2OWZ - chain A; structure by X-ray diffraction, 2.18 A resolution.

Chain A:
Protein: Fructose-1,6-bisphosphatase
From: Escherichia coli
Notes: EC 3.1.3.11
UniProt: P0A993 (F16P_ECOLI); residue numbers follow UniProt; this construct covers 1-332
Chain sequence (332 residues; each row starts with the number of its first residue):
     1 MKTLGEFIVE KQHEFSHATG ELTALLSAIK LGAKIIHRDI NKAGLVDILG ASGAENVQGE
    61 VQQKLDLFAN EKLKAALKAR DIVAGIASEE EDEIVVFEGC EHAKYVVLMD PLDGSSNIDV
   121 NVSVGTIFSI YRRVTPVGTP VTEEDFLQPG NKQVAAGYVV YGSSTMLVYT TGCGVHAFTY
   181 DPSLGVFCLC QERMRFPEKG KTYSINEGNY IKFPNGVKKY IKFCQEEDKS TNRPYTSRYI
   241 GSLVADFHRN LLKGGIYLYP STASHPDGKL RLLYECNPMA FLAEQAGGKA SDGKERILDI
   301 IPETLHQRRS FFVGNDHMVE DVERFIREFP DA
Unresolved in the structure: 46-62
Differences from the reference sequence: modified residue (1, 109, 166, 194, 279, 318)
Modified / non-standard residues: Mse-1, Mse-109, Mse-166, Mse-194, Mse-279, Mse-318 (selenomethionine; parent Met)
Ligand contacts: 6-O-phosphono-beta-D-fructofuranose (F6P): Asp-113, Gly-114, Ser-115, Asn-206, Arg-238, Tyr-239, Gly-241, Ser-242, Leu-243, Tyr-257, Tyr-259, Lys-269, Leu-270, Glu-275
Swiss-Prot annotation at these positions:
  - binding site (citrate): Thr-3 to Gly-5, Lys-30, Phe-187
  - binding site (phosphoenolpyruvate): Thr-3 to Gly-5, Lys-30
  - binding site (AMP): Thr-19 to Thr-23, Lys-104, Tyr-105
  - binding site (Mg(2+)): Glu-89, Asp-110, Leu-112, Asp-113, Glu-275
  - binding site (substrate): Asp-113 to Ser-116, Asn-206, Tyr-239, Tyr-257 to Tyr-259, Lys-269
  - binding site (beta-D-glucose 6-phosphate): Lys-222, Gln-225

In short:
Ligands of chain A: 6-O-phosphono-beta-D-fructofuranose. From UniProt: 5 citrate-binding residues, 4
phosphoenolpyruvate-binding residues, 7 AMP-binding residues and 5 Mg2+-binding residues.
Chain A is Fructose-1,6-bisphosphatase (Escherichia coli); the structure, R-state, citrate and Fru-6-P-bound
Escherichia coli fructose-1,6-bisphosphatase, was determined by X-ray diffraction (same publication as 2OX3).
